PDB entry 1FW6 | X-ray diffraction, 2.70 A resolution | chains C and B of the 4 polymer chains in the assembly

== Chain C ==
Molecule: 23-nt DNA strand
Sequence (23 nucleotides; numbered 1901 to 1923; the number before each row is that of its first residue):
  1901 GCGACGCTAGCGTGCGGCTCGTC

== Chain B ==
Protein: DNA mismatch repair protein muts
Organism: Thermus aquaticus
UniProtKB: Q56215 (MUTS_THEAQ); residues 1001-1768 here correspond to UniProt positions 1-768 (UniProt number = residue number - 1000)
Sequence (768 residues; row label = number of the first residue in the row):
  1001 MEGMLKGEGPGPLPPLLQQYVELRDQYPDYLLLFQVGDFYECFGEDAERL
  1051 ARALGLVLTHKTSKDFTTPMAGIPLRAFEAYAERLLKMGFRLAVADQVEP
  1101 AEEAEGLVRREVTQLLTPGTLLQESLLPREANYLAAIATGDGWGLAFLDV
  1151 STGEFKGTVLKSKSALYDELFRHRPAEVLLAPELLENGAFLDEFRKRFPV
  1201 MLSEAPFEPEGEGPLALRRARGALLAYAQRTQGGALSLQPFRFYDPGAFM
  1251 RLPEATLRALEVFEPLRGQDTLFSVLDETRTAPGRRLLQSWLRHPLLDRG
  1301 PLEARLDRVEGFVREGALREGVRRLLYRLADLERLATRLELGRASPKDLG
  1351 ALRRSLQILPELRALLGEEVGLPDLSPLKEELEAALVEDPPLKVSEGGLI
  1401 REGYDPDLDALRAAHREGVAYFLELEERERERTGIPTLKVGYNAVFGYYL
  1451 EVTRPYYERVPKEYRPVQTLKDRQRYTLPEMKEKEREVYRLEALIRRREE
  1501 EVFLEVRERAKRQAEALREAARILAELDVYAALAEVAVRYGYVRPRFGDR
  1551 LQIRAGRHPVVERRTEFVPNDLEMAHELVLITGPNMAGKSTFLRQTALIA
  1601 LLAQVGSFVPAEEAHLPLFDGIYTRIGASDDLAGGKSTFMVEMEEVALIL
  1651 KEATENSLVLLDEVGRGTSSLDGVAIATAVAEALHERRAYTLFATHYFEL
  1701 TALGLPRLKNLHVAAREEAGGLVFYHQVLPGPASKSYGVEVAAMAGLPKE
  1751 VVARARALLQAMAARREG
Unresolved in the structure: 1101-1107, 1629-1634, 1763-1768
Differences from the reference sequence: modified residue (1001, 1004, 1070, 1088, 1201, 1250, 1481, 1574, 1586, 1640, 1643, 1744, 1762)
Modified / non-standard residues: Mse1001, Mse1004, Mse1070, Mse1088, Mse1201, Mse1250, Mse1481, Mse1574, Mse1586, Mse1640, Mse1643, Mse1744, Mse1762 (selenomethionine; parent Met)
Bound ions: Mg2+: Ser1590 (together with ADP)
Ligand contacts: ADP (adenosine-5'-diphosphate): Arg1564, Glu1566, Phe1567, Val1568, Asn1570, Pro1584, Asn1585, Mse1586, Ala1587, Gly1588, Lys1589, Ser1590, Thr1591, His1726

== How chain C and chain B interact ==
Contacting residue pairs - 11 pairs, chain C then chain B:
  DA1909(C) - Thr1453(B)  sugar contact
  DA1909(C) - Arg1454(B)  phosphate contact
  DA1909(C) - Pro1455(B)  phosphate contact
  DA1909(C) - Asp1472(B)  phosphate contact
  DG1910(C) - Lys1439(B)  salt bridge to the phosphate
  DG1910(C) - Glu1451(B)  phosphate contact
  DG1910(C) - Thr1453(B)  phosphate contact
  DG1910(C) - Asp1472(B)  phosphate contact
  DG1910(C) - Arg1473(B)  salt bridge to the phosphate
  DG1914(C) - Arg1076(B)  salt bridge to the phosphate
  DC1920(C) - Val1445(B)  sugar contact
Also at the interface, not in a pair above, chain C (5 interface residues in all): DG1921

== In short ==
5 residues of chain C and 9 residues of chain B are in contact, with 3 salt bridges. Polar pairs include
DG1910(C)-Lys1439(B), DG1910(C)-Arg1473(B) and DG1914(C)-Arg1076(B). Bound to chain B: ADP.
Here chain C is a 23-nt DNA strand and chain B is DNA mismatch repair protein muts (Thermus aquaticus). Entry
1FW6 (Crystal structure of a taq muts-DNA-ADP ternary complex) was determined by X-ray diffraction.
